7D8F - chain A; structure by X-ray diffraction, 1.15 A resolution.

[Chain A]
Protein: Alpha N-terminal protein methyltransferase 1
Organism: Saccharomyces cerevisiae
Notes: EC 2.1.1.244
Reference sequence: P38340 (NTM1_YEAST); residues 1-232 here = UniProt positions 1-232
Sequence (234 residues; numbered -1 to 232; the number before each row is that of its first residue; numbers below 1 keep their minus sign (His-1 is residue -1)):
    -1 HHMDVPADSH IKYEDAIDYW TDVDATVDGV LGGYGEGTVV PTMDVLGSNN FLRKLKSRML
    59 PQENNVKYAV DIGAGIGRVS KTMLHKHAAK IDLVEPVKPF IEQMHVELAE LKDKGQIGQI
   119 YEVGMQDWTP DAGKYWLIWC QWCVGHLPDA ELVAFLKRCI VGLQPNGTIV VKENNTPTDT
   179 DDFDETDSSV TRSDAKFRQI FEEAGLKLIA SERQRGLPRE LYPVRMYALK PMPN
Construct notes: expression tag (-1 to 0)
UniProt features mapped onto this chain:
  - binding site (S-adenosyl-L-methionine): Gly71, Arg76, Met123, Gln124, Gln139

[Overview]
From UniProt: 5 S-adenosyl-L-methionine-binding residues.
Chain A is Alpha N-terminal protein methyltransferase 1 (Saccharomyces cerevisiae); the structure, The crystal
structure of ScNTM1 in complex with SAH, was determined by X-ray diffraction (same publication as 7D8D).
